Entry 3O40 (X-ray diffraction, 2.10 A resolution); this record covers chains A and B.

== Chain A ==
Molecule: gp41-5
Source organism: artificial gene
Sequence (198 residues; each row starts with the number of its first residue):
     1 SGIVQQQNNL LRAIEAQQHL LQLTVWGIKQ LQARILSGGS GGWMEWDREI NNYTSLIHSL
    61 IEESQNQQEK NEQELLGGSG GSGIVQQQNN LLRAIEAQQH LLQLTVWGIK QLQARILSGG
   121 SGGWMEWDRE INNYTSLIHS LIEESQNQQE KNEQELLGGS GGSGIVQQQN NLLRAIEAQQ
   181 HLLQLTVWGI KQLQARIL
Small-molecule neighbours: nonaethylene glycol (2PE): G123, E126, W127, E130, Y134, H181, Q184, L185, W188

== Chain B ==
Molecule: chimeric alpha/beta peptide based on gp41 CHR domain sequence
Sequence (40 residues; each row starts with the number of its first residue; numbering starts at 0):
     0 XXTWEXWDXA IAEYAARIEA LIRAAQEQQE KNEXALXELX
Disordered / not traced: 0, 36-39
Modified positions: ACE (acetyl group) at position 0, B3T (3-amino-2,3,5-trideoxy-D-threo-pentonic acid) at position 1, XCP ((1S,2S)-2-aminocyclopentanecarboxylic acid) at position 5, XPC ((3S,4R)-4-aminopyrrolidine-3-carboxylic acid) at position 8, XCP ((1S,2S)-2-aminocyclopentanecarboxylic acid) at position 33, XPC ((3S,4R)-4-aminopyrrolidine-3-carboxylic acid) at position 36, NH2 (amino group) at position 39; E12, E26, E29 ((3s)-3-aminohexanedioic acid; B3E)

== How chain A and chain B interact ==
Residue-residue contacts (46; chain A residue first):
  S1(A) with Q27(B); K30(B)
  I3(A) with N31(B)
  Q5(A) with Q27(B)
  Q6(A) with A24(B), hydrogen bond (side chain-backbone); Q27(B); Q28(B), hydrogen bond; N31(B), hydrogen bond
  N9(A) with L20(B); Q27(B), hydrogen bond
  R12(A) with L20(B)
  A13(A) with L20(B)
  A16(A) with Y13(B); I17(B), hydrophobic
  Q17(A) with I17(B)
  H19(A) with Y13(B)
  L20(A) with I10(B); Y13(B), hydrophobic; I17(B), hydrophobic
  L23(A) with W6(B), hydrogen bond (backbone-side chain); A9(B), hydrophobic; I10(B), hydrophobic; Y13(B), hydrophobic
  W26(A) with T2(B); W3(B), hydrophobic; W6(B)
  G27(A) with W3(B)
  Q30(A) with W3(B)
  S163(A) with L35(B)
  V166(A) with Q28(B), hydrogen bond (backbone-side chain); N31(B); L35(B), hydrophobic
  Q169(A) with Q28(B)
  N170(A) with Q28(B)
  L173(A) with A24(B); Q25(B)
  E177(A) with I21(B); Q25(B), hydrogen bond
  Q180(A) with I17(B)
  Q184(A) with A14(B)
  I190(A) with W3(B), hydrophobic; W6(B), hydrophobic
  K191(A) with W6(B); D7(B), salt bridge
  Q194(A) with W3(B)
  L198(A) with W3(B), hydrophobic
Other interface residues (no listed pair), chain A (33 interface residues in all): G2, L10, T24, G162, I176, V187
Other interface residues (no listed pair), chain B (22 interface residues in all): R16, E18, A23, E32

== In short ==
33 residues of chain A face 22 of chain B across their interface; the contacts include 7 hydrogen bonds and 1
salt bridge. Among the polar pairs are K191(A)-D7(B), Q6(A)-A24(B) and Q6(A)-Q28(B). Bound to chain A:
nonaethylene glycol.
Chain A is gp41-5 (artificial gene) and chain B is chimeric alpha/beta peptide based on gp41 CHR domain
sequence; the structure, Complex of a chimeric alpha/beta-peptide based on the gp41 CHR domain bound to
gp41-5, was determined by X-ray diffraction together with 3O3X, 3O3Z and 3O43 from the same study.
